PDB entry 6WJ7 | X-ray diffraction, 1.42 A resolution | chains B and A

# Chain B
Molecule: N-terminal Xaa-Pro-Lys N-methyltransferase 1
From: Homo sapiens
Notes: EC 2.1.1.244
Reference sequence: Q9BV86 (NTM1A_HUMAN); residues 2-223 here = UniProt positions 2-223
Amino-acid sequence (241 residues; row label = number of the first residue in the row; numbers below 1 keep their minus sign (Met-17 is residue -17)):
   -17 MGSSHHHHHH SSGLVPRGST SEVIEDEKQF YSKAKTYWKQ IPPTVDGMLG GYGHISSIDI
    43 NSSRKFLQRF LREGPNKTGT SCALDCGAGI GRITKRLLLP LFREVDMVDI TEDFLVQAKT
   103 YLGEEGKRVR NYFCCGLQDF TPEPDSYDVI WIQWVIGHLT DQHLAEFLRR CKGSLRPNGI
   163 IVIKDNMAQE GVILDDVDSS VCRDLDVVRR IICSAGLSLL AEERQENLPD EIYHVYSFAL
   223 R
Not modelled in the structure: -17 to 4
Construct notes: expression tag (-17 to 1)
Small-molecule neighbours: AN6 (5'-{[(3S)-3-amino-3-carboxypropyl](ethyl)amino}-5'-deoxyadenosine): Tyr13, Trp20, Met30, Leu31, Gly69, Ala70, Gly71, Arg74, Ile75, Asp91, Ile92, Thr93, Phe96, Cys117, Gly118, Leu119, Gln120, Gln135, Trp136, Val137, His140, Leu141

# Chain A
Molecule: Gly-pro-lys-arg-ile-ala-NH2
Amino-acid sequence (7 residues; numbered 2 to 8; the number before each row is that of its first residue):
     2 GPKRIAX
Covalently attached groups: compound AN6 linked to Gly2
Modified residues: NH2 (amino group) at position 8

# How chain B and chain A interact
Pairs across the interface (23; chain B residue first):
  Met30(B) with Gly2(A)
  Leu31(B) with Gly2(A); Pro3(A)
  Tyr34(B) with Pro3(A), hydrophobic; Arg5(A), hydrogen bond
  Ile37(B) with Pro3(A), hydrophobic
  Trp136(B) with Gly2(A); Pro3(A)
  Asn168(B) with Gly2(A), hydrogen bond (side chain-backbone); Pro3(A); Lys4(A)
  Asp177(B) with Lys4(A), salt bridge
  Asp180(B) with Lys4(A), salt bridge
  Ser182(B) with Lys4(A)
  Glu213(B) with Arg5(A); Ile6(A), hydrogen bond (backbone-backbone)
  Ile214(B) with Pro3(A), hydrophobic; Lys4(A); Ile6(A)
  Tyr215(B) with Lys4(A), hydrogen bond (backbone-backbone); Arg5(A); Ile6(A); Ala7(A)
Other interface residues (no listed pair), chain B (13 interface residues in all): Asp212

# Summary
13 residues of chain B face 6 of chain A across their interface, with 4 hydrogen bonds and 2 salt bridges.
Polar contacts include Asp177(B)-Lys4(A), Asp180(B)-Lys4(A) and Tyr34(B)-Arg5(A). Ligands of chain B: compound
AN6. Compound AN6 is covalently linked to Gly2(A).
Here chain B is N-terminal Xaa-Pro-Lys N-methyltransferase 1 (Homo sapiens) and chain A is
Gly-pro-lys-arg-ile-ala-NH2. Entry 6WJ7 (The structure of NTMT1 in complex with compound C2A) was determined
by X-ray diffraction together with 6PVB from the same study.
